9DER - chains A and B; structure by electron microscopy, 3.90 A resolution.

# Chain A
Name: Integrin alpha-IIb
Organism: Homo sapiens
Reference sequence: P08514 (ITA2B_HUMAN); residues 1-1008 here correspond to UniProt positions 32-1039 (UniProt number = residue number + 31)
Amino-acid sequence (1008 residues; numbered 1 to 1008; the number before each row is that of its first residue):
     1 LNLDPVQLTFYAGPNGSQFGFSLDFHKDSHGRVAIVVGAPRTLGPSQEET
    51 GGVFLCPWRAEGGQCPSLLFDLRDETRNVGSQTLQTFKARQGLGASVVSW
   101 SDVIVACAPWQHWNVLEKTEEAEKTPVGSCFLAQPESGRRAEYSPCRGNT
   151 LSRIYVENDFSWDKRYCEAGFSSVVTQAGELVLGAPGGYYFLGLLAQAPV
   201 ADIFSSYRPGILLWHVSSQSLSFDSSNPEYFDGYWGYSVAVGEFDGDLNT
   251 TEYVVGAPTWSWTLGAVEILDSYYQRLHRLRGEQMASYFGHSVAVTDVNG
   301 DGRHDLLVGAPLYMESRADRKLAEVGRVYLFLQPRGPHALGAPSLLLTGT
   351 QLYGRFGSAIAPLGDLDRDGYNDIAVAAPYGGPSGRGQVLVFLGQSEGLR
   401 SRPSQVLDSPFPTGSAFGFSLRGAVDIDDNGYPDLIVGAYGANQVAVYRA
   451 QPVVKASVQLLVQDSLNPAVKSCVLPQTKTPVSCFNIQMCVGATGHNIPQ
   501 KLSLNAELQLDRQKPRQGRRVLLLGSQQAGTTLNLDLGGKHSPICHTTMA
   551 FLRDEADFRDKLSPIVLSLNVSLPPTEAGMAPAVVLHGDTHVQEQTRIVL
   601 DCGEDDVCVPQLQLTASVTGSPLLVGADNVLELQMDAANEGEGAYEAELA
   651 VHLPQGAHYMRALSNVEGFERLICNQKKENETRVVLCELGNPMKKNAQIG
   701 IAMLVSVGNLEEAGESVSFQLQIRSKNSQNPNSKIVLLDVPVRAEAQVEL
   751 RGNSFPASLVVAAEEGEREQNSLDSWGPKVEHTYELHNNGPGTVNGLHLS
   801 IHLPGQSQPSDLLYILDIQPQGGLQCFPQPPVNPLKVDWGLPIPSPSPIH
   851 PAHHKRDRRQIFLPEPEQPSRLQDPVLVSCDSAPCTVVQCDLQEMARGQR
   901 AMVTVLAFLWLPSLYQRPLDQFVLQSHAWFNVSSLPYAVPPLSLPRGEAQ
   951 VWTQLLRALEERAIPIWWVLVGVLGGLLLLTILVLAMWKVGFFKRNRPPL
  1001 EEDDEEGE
Not modelled in the structure: 1-4, 453-1008
Cystine bridges: Cys56-Cys65, Cys107-Cys130, Cys146-Cys167
Glycans and other covalent adducts: N-acetylglucosamine (NAG) linked to Asn15, Asn249
Metal / ion sites: Ca2+ site 1: Asp245, Asp247, Thr250, Glu252; Ca2+ site 2: Asn299, Arg303, Asp305; Ca2+ site 3: Asp365, Asp367, Tyr371, Asp373; Ca2+ site 4: Asp426, Asp428, Asn430, Tyr432, Asp434
Ligand contacts: tirofiban (AGG): Asp159, Phe160, Ser161, Trp162, Tyr189, Tyr190, Leu192, Asp224, Ser225, Phe231
UniProt features mapped onto this chain:
  - motif: Gly991 to Arg995 (GFFKR motif)
  - binding site (Ca(2+)): Glu243, Asp245, Asp247, Thr250, Glu252, Asp297, Asn299, Asp301, Arg303, Asp305, Asp365, Asp367, Asp369, Tyr371, Asp373, Asp426, Asp428, Asn430, Tyr432, Asp434
  - modified residue: Gln860 (Pyrrolidone carboxylic acid)
  - glycosylation: Asn15 (N-linked (GlcNAc...) asparagine), Asn249 (N-linked (GlcNAc...) asparagine), Asn570 (N-linked (GlcNAc...) asparagine), Asn680 (N-linked (GlcNAc...) asparagine), Ile843 (O-linked (GalNAc...) serine), Ser847 (O-linked (GalNAc...) serine), Asn931 (N-linked (GlcNAc...) asparagine)
What the authors report for this chain:
  - binding site for tirofiban: Tyr190

# Chain B
Name: Integrin beta-3
Organism: Homo sapiens
Reference sequence: P05106 (ITB3_HUMAN); residues 1-762 here correspond to UniProt positions 27-788 (UniProt number = residue number + 26)
Amino-acid sequence (762 residues; row label = number of the first residue in the row):
     1 GPNICTTRGVSSCQQCLAVSPMCAWCSDEALPLGSPRCDLKENLLKDNCA
    51 PESIEFPVSEARVLEDRPLSDKGSGDSSQVTQVSPQRIALRLRPDDSKNF
   101 SIQVRQVEDYPVDIYYLMDLSYSMKDDLWSIQNLGTKLATQMRKLTSNLR
   151 IGFGAFVDKPVSPYMYISPPEALENPCYDMKTTCLPMFGYKHVLTLTDQV
   201 TRFNEEVKKQSVSRNRDAPEGGFDAIMQATVCDEKIGWRNDASHLLVFTT
   251 DAKTHIALDGRLAGIVQPNDGQCHVGSDNHYSASTTMDYPSLGLMTEKLS
   301 QKNINLIFAVTENVVNLYQNYSELIPGTTVGVLSMDSSNVLQLIVDAYGK
   351 IRSKVELEVRDLPEELSLSFNATCLNNEVIPGLKSCMGLKIGDTVSFSIE
   401 AKVRGCPQEKEKSFTIKPVGFKDSLIVQVTFDCDCACQAQAEPNSHRCNN
   451 GNGTFECGVCRCGPGWLGSQCECSEEDYRPSQQDECSPREGQPVCSQRGE
   501 CLCGQCVCHSSDFGKITGKYCECDDFSCVRYKGEMCSGHGQCSCGDCLCD
   551 SDWTGYYCNCTTRTDTCMSSNGLLCSGRGKCECGSCVCIQPGSYGDTCEK
   601 CPTCPDACTFKKECVECKKFDRGALHDENTCNRYCRDEIESVKELKDTGK
   651 DAVNCTYKNEDDCVVRFQYYEDSSGKSILYVVEEPECPKGPDILVVLLSV
   701 MGAILLIGLAALLIWKLLITIHDRKEFAKFEEERARAKWDTANNPLYKEA
   751 TSTFTNITYRGT
Not modelled in the structure: 73-76, 482-762
Cystine bridges: Cys5-Cys23, Cys13-Cys435, Cys16-Cys38, Cys26-Cys49, Cys177-Cys184, Cys232-Cys273, Cys374-Cys386, Cys406-Cys433, Cys437-Cys457, Cys448-Cys460, Cys462-Cys471
Glycans and other covalent adducts: N-acetylglucosamine (NAG) linked to Asn99, Asn320, Asn371
Metal / ion sites: Mg2+: Ser121, Ser123, Glu220 (together with tirofiban); Ca2+ site 1: Ser123, Asp126, Asp251; Ca2+ site 2: Asp158, Asn215, Asp217, Pro219, Glu220
Ligand contacts: tirofiban (AGG): Ser121, Tyr122, Ser123, Tyr166, Arg214, Asn215, Arg216, Asp217, Ala218, Glu220
UniProt features mapped onto this chain:
  - region: Cys177 to Cys184 (Involved in CX3CL1-, NRG1-, FGF1- and IGF1-binding), Gln267 to Met287 (CX3CL1-binding)
  - motif: Thr751 to Ile757 (LIR)
  - binding site (Mg(2+)): Ser121, Ser123, Glu220
  - binding site (Ca(2+)): Ser123, Asp126, Asp127, Asp158, Asn215, Asp217, Pro219, Glu220, Asp251, Met335
  - modified residue: Thr741 (Phosphothreonine), Tyr747 (Phosphotyrosine), Thr753 (Phosphothreonine), Tyr759 (Phosphotyrosine)
  - glycosylation (N-linked (GlcNAc...) asparagine): Asn99, Asn320, Asn371, Asn452, Asn559, Asn654
What the authors report for this chain:
  - binding site for tirofiban: Tyr166, Arg214

# How chain A and chain B interact
Contacting residue pairs (67; chain A residue first):
  Phe21(A) - Arg261(B)
  Arg90(A) - Val161(B)
  Trp110(A) - Arg261(B)
  Trp110(A) - Leu262(B)  hydrogen bond (side chain-backbone)
  Trp110(A) - Ala263(B)  hydrogen bond (side chain-backbone)
  Trp110(A) - Gly264(B)
  His112(A) - Ser162(B)  hydrogen bond
  His112(A) - Ile167(B)
  Glu123(A) - Ser168(B)
  Glu123(A) - Tyr178(B)  hydrogen bond
  Lys124(A) - Ile167(B)
  Lys124(A) - Ser168(B)  hydrogen bond (backbone-side chain)
  Tyr166(A) - Arg216(B)
  Glu168(A) - Pro163(B)
  Glu168(A) - Leu262(B)
  Phe171(A) - Arg261(B)
  Pro186(A) - Leu262(B)  hydrophobic
  Tyr190(A) - Arg216(B)  hydrogen bond (side chain-backbone)
  Phe191(A) - Arg216(B)
  Phe191(A) - Asp217(B)
  Phe231(A) - Lys253(B)
  Asp232(A) - Ala218(B)
  Asp232(A) - Lys253(B)
  Tyr234(A) - Pro219(B)
  Tyr234(A) - Leu262(B)
  Tyr237(A) - Leu258(B)
  Tyr237(A) - Arg261(B)
  Trp262(A) - Lys253(B)
  Trp262(A) - Leu317(B)
  Thr263(A) - Ile256(B)
  Thr263(A) - Leu317(B)
  Thr263(A) - Tyr321(B)  hydrogen bond
  Gln284(A) - Leu324(B)
  Met285(A) - Leu317(B)
  Met285(A) - Asn320(B)  hydrogen bond
  Met285(A) - Tyr321(B)  hydrophobic
  Met285(A) - Leu324(B)
  Ala286(A) - Leu292(B)  hydrophobic
  Ala286(A) - Tyr321(B)  hydrophobic
  Ala286(A) - Leu324(B)  hydrophobic
  Tyr288(A) - Ile256(B)  hydrophobic
  Tyr288(A) - Ala257(B)
  Tyr288(A) - Leu258(B)  hydrogen bond (side chain-backbone)
  Tyr288(A) - Asp259(B)  hydrogen bond
  His291(A) - Leu258(B)
  Pro311(A) - Leu258(B)  hydrophobic
  Leu312(A) - Ala257(B)  hydrophobic
  Leu312(A) - Ser291(B)
  Met314(A) - Leu324(B)
  Leu322(A) - Glu323(B)
  Leu322(A) - Leu324(B)
  Leu322(A) - Pro326(B)  hydrophobic
  Glu324(A) - Ser291(B)  hydrogen bond
  Glu324(A) - Leu292(B)  hydrogen bond (side chain-backbone)
  Glu324(A) - Gly293(B)  hydrogen bond (side chain-backbone)
  Tyr353(A) - Gly293(B)  hydrogen bond (side chain-backbone)
  Tyr353(A) - Glu297(B)
  Arg355(A) - Ala257(B)
  Arg355(A) - Leu258(B)
  Arg355(A) - Pro268(B)
  Arg355(A) - Tyr289(B)
  Tyr380(A) - Val266(B)  hydrogen bond (side chain-backbone)
  Tyr380(A) - Pro268(B)
  Phe419(A) - Arg261(B)
  Phe419(A) - Val266(B)  hydrophobic
  Tyr440(A) - Val266(B)
  Tyr440(A) - Gln267(B)  hydrogen bond (side chain-backbone)
Also at the interface, not in a pair above, chain A (36 interface residues in all): Glu121, Thr125, Pro126
Also at the interface, not in a pair above, chain B (39 interface residues in all): Tyr166, Pro169, His255, Asp288, Leu294, Val314

# In short
36 residues of chain A face 39 of chain B across their interface, with 16 hydrogen bonds. Among the polar
pairs are Trp110(A)-Leu262(B), Trp110(A)-Ala263(B) and His112(A)-Ser162(B). Tirofiban is bound between chain A
and chain B. N-acetylglucosamine is covalently linked to Asn15(A) and Asn249(A). The paper reports a binding
site for tirofiban at Tyr190(A) and Tyr166(B) among others.
Here chain A is Integrin alpha-IIb and chain B is Integrin beta-3, both from Homo sapiens. Entry 9DER (Cryo-EM
Structures of Full-Length Integrin alphaIIbbeta3 in Native Lipids Complexed with Tirofiban) was determined by
electron microscopy together with 9DEQ from the same study.
